PDB entry 7T1J | X-ray diffraction, 1.96 A resolution | chains D and H of the 6 polymer chains in the assembly

[Chain D (and H)]
Protein: Ribulose bisphosphate carboxylase
Organism: Rhodospirillaceae bacterium BRH_c57
Notes: EC 4.1.1.39; chain H of this document is another copy of the same molecule, construct and numbering; everything in this record applies to it too
UniProtKB: A0A0F2R9T6 (A0A0F2R9T6_9PROT); residue numbers follow UniProt; this construct covers 1-460
Sequence (460 residues; row label = number of the first residue in the row):
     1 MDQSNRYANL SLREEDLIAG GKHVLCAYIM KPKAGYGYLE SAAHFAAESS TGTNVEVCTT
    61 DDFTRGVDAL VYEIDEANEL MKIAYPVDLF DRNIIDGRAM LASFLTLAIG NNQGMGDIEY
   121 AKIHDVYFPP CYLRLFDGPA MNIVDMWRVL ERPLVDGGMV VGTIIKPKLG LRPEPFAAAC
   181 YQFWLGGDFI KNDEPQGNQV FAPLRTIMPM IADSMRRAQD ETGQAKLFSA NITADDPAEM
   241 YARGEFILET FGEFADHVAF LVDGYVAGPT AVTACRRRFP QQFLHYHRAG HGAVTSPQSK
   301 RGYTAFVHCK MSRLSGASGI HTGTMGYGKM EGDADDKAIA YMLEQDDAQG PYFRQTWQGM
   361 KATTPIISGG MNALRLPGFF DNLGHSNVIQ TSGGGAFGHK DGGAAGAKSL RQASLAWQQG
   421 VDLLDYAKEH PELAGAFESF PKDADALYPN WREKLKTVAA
Not modelled in the structure: 1, 454-460 (chain H: 1-2, 457-460)
Modified / non-standard residues: Lys-191 (lysine nz-carboxylic acid; KCX)
Metal / ion sites: Mg2+: Lys-191, Asp-193, Glu-194 (together with 2-carboxyarabinitol-1,5-diphosphate)
Small-molecule neighbours:
  - 2-carboxyarabinitol-1,5-diphosphate (CAP), molecule 1: Glu-48, Thr-53, Asn-54, Asn-111
  - 2-carboxyarabinitol-1,5-diphosphate (CAP), molecule 2: Ile-164, Lys-166, Lys-168, Lys-191, Asp-193, Glu-194, His-287, Arg-288, His-291, His-321, Gly-323, Lys-329, Met-330, Ser-368, Gly-369, Gly-370, Met-371, Thr-391, Ser-392, Gly-393, Gly-394

[Chain D / chain H interface]
Pairs across the interface (32):
  Arg-92(D) with Glu-253(H), hydrogen bond (side chain-backbone)
  Ile-95(D) with Leu-248(H)
  Asp-96(D) with Ala-255(H)
  Gly-97(D) with Gly-252(H)
  Arg-98(D) with Asp-256(H); Gln-281(H), hydrogen bond (side chain-backbone); Gln-282(H), hydrogen bond
  Arg-134(D) with Arg-148(H), hydrogen bond (side chain-backbone); Glu-151(H), salt bridge
  Leu-135(D) with Asp-256(H)
  Asp-137(D) with Gln-281(H), hydrogen bond
  Arg-148(D) with Arg-134(H), hydrogen bond (backbone-side chain); Gln-358(H), hydrogen bond (side chain-backbone)
  Val-149(D) with Arg-134(H)
  Glu-151(D) with Arg-134(H), salt bridge
  Leu-154(D) with Gln-358(H); Gly-359(H)
  Leu-248(D) with Ile-95(H)
  Glu-249(D) with Ile-94(H)
  Gly-252(D) with Gly-97(H)
  Glu-253(D) with Arg-92(H), hydrogen bond (backbone-side chain)
  Ala-255(D) with Asp-96(H)
  Asp-256(D) with Arg-98(H); Leu-135(H)
  Arg-277(D) with Gln-281(H)
  Gln-281(D) with Arg-98(H), hydrogen bond (backbone-side chain); Asp-137(H), hydrogen bond; Arg-277(H)
  Gln-282(D) with Arg-98(H), hydrogen bond
  Gln-358(D) with Arg-148(H), hydrogen bond (backbone-side chain); Leu-154(H)
  Gly-359(D) with Leu-154(H)
Interface residues without a listed pair, chain D (24 interface residues in all): Ile-94
Interface residues without a listed pair, chain H (24 interface residues in all): Val-149, Glu-249

[Overview]
The chain D/chain H interface involves 24 residues from each chain; the contacts include 12 hydrogen bonds and
2 salt bridges. Polar pairs include Arg-134(D)/Glu-151(H), Arg-92(D)/Glu-253(H) and Arg-98(D)/Gln-281(H).
Chain D binds 2-carboxyarabinitol-1,5-diphosphate. The Mg2+ site is built by Lys-191(D), Asp-193(D) and
Glu-194(D).
Both chains are Ribulose bisphosphate carboxylase (Rhodospirillaceae bacterium BRH_c57). Entry 7T1J (Crystal
structure of RUBISCO from Rhodospirillaceae bacterium BRH_c57) was determined by X-ray diffraction, deposited
together with 7T1C.
